Entry 9J1M (electron microscopy, 2.33 A resolution); this record covers chains a and d of the 52 polymer chains in the assembly.

[Chain a]
Molecule: 16S rRNA
Organism: Mycobacterium tuberculosis variant bovis BCG str. Pasteur 1173P2
Sequence (1537 nucleotides; row label = number of the first residue in the row):
     1 UUUUGUUUGG AGAGUUUGAU CCUGGCUCAG GACGAACGCU GGCGGCGUGC UUAACACAUG
    61 CAAGUCGAAC GGAAAGGUCU CUUCGGAGAU ACUCGAGUGG CGAACGGGUG AGUAACACGU
   121 GGGUGAUCUG CCCUGCACUU CGGGAUAAGC CUGGGAAACU GGGUCUAAUA CCGGAUAGGA
   181 CCACGGGAUG CAUGUCUUGU GGUGGAAAGC GCUUUAGCGG UGUGGGAUGA GCCCGCGGCC
   241 UAUCAGCUUG UUGGUGGGGU GACGGCCUAC CAAGGCGACG ACGGGUAGCC GGCCUGAGAG
   301 GGUGUCCGGC CACACUGGGA CUGAGAUACG GCCCAGACUC CUACGGGAGG CAGCAGUGGG
   361 GAAUAUUGCA CAAUGGGCGC AAGCCUGAUG CAGCGACGCC GCGUGGGGGA UGACGGCCUU
   421 CGGGUUGUAA ACCUCUUUCA CCAUCGACGA AGGUCCGGGU UCUCUCGGAU UGACGGUAGG
   481 UGGAGAAGAA GCACCGGCCA ACUACGUGCC AGCAGCCXCG GUAAUACGUA GGGUGCGAGC
   541 GUUGUCCGGA AUUACUGGGC GUAAAGAGCU CGUAGGUGGU UUGUCGCGUU GUUCGUGAAA
   601 UCUCACGGCU UAACUGUGAG CGUGCGGGCG AUACGGGCAG ACUAGAGUAC UGCAGGGGAG
   661 ACUGGAAUUC CUGGUGUAGC GGUGGAAUGC GCAGAUAUCA GGAGGAACAC CGGUGGCGAA
   721 GGCGGGUCUC UGGGCAGUAA CUGACGCUGA GGAGCGAAAG CGUGGGGAGC GAACAGGAUU
   781 AGAUACCCUG GUAGUCCACG CCGUAAACGG UGGGUACUAG GUGUGGGUUU CCUUCCUUGG
   841 GAUCCGUGCC GUAGCUAACG CAUUAAGUAC CCCGCCUGGG GAGUACGGCC GCAAGGCUAA
   901 AACUCAAAGG AAUUGACGGG GGCCCGCACA AGCGGCGGAG CAUGUGGAUU AAUUCGAUGX
   961 AACGCGAAGA ACCUUACCUG GGUUUGACAU GCACAGGACG CGUCUAGAGA UAGGCGUUCC
  1021 CUUGUGGCCU GUGUGCAGGU GGUGCAUGGC UGUCGUCAGC UCGUGUCGUG AGAUGUUGGG
  1081 UUAAGUCCCG CAACGAGCGC AACCCUUGUC UCAUGUUGCC AGCACGUAAU GGUGGGGACU
  1141 CGUGAGAGAC UGCCGGGGUC AACUCGGAGG AAGGUGGGGA UGACGUCAAG UCAUCAUGCC
  1201 CCUUAUGUCC AGGGCUUCAC ACAUGCUACA AUGGCCGGUA CAAAGGGCUG CGAUGCCGCG
  1261 AGGUUAAGCG AAUCCUUAAA AGCCGGUCUC AGUUCGGAUC GGGGUCUGCA ACUCGACCCC
  1321 GUGAAGUCGG AGUCGCUAGU AAUCGCAGAU CAGCAACGCU GCGGUGAAUA CGUUCCCGGG
  1381 CCUUGUACAC ACCGCCCGUC ACGUCAUGAA AGUCGGUAAC ACCCGAAGCC AGUGGCCUAA
  1441 CCCUCGGGAG GGAGCUGUCG AAGGUGGGAU CGGCGAUUGG GACGAAGUCG UAACAAGGUA
  1501 GCCGUACCGG AAGGUGCGGC UGGAUCACCU CCUUUCU
Unresolved in the structure: 1-7, 1527-1537
Modified positions: G7M (N7-methyl-guanosine-5'-monophosphate) at position 518, 2MG (2N-methylguanosine-5'-monophosphate) at position 959, 5MC (5-methylcytidine-5'-monophosphate) at position 960, 4OC (4n,o2'-methylcytidine-5'-monophosphate) at position 1395, UR3 (3-methyluridine-5'-monophoshate) at position 1491, MA6 (6N-dimethyladenosine-5'-monophoshate) at position 1511, MA6 (6N-dimethyladenosine-5'-monophoshate) at position 1512
Metal / ion sites: Mg2+ site 1 near G24 (its only coordinating residue here); Mg2+ site 2: G45, C46; Mg2+ site 3 near A56 (its only coordinating residue here); Mg2+ site 4: U65, G100; Mg2+ site 5: G67, G95; Mg2+ site 6 near A104 (its only coordinating residue here); Mg2+ site 7 near C105 (its only coordinating residue here); Mg2+ site 8: U109, G110; Mg2+ site 9: A111, G112, G288; Mg2+ site 10 near A167 (its only coordinating residue here); Mg2+ site 11: G173, G174; Mg2+ site 12 near G205 (its only coordinating residue here); 61 more Mg2+ sites not listed

[Chain d]
Molecule: Small ribosomal subunit protein uS4
Organism: Mycobacterium tuberculosis variant bovis BCG str. Pasteur 1173P2
Reference sequence: A1KPE4 (RS4_MYCBP); residue numbers follow UniProt; this construct covers 1-201
Amino-acid sequence (201 residues; numbered 1 to 201; the number before each row is that of its first residue):
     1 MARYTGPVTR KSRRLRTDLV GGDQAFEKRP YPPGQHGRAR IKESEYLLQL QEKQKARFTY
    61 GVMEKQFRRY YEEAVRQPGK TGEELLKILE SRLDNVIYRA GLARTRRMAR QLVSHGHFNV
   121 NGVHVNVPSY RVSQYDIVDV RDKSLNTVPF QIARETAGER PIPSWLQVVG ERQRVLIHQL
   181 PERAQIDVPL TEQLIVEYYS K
Unresolved in the structure: 1

[Interface between chain a and chain d]
Contacting residue pairs - 100 pairs, chain a then chain d:
  U8(a) - Gly79(d)  base contact
  A11(a) - Glu197(d)  hydrogen bond to the base
  A11(a) - Tyr198(d)  hydrogen bond to the base
  A11(a) - Ser200(d)  base contact
  A11(a) - Lys201(d)  base contact
  G30(a) - Lys201(d)  sugar contact
  G401(a) - Gln66(d)  hydrogen bond to the phosphate
  G401(a) - Val127(d)  sugar contact
  G401(a) - Ser129(d)  phosphate contact
  C402(a) - Ala2(d)  base contact
  C402(a) - Pro128(d)  sugar contact
  C402(a) - Ser129(d)  hydrogen bond to the phosphate
  G403(a) - Ala2(d)  base contact
  G403(a) - Arg3(d)  phosphate contact
  G403(a) - Arg110(d)  salt bridge to the phosphate
  G403(a) - Ser114(d)  hydrogen bond to the phosphate
  G403(a) - Pro128(d)  phosphate contact
  U404(a) - Ala2(d)  base contact
  U404(a) - Arg3(d)  salt bridge to the phosphate
  U404(a) - Thr5(d)  phosphate contact
  U404(a) - Gln111(d)  phosphate contact
  G405(a) - Arg3(d)  sugar contact
  G405(a) - Gln111(d)  hydrogen bond to the sugar
  G406(a) - Thr105(d)  phosphate contact
  G406(a) - Arg107(d)  salt bridge to the phosphate
  G406(a) - Met108(d)  sugar contact
  G406(a) - Gln111(d)  sugar contact
  G407(a) - Thr105(d)  hydrogen bond to the phosphate
  G407(a) - Arg107(d)  phosphate contact
  G412(a) - Lys28(d)  base contact
  G412(a) - Arg29(d)  hydrogen bond to the base
  G424(a) - Tyr31(d)  phosphate contact
  G424(a) - Arg38(d)  sugar contact
  U425(a) - Arg29(d)  salt bridge to the phosphate
  U425(a) - Tyr31(d)  hydrogen bond to the phosphate
  U425(a) - Gly34(d)  sugar contact
  U425(a) - Gln35(d)  sugar contact
  U426(a) - Arg10(d)  phosphate contact
  U426(a) - Arg13(d)  salt bridge to the phosphate
  U426(a) - Arg29(d)  salt bridge to the phosphate
  U426(a) - Pro33(d)  phosphate contact
  G427(a) - Pro7(d)  phosphate contact
  G427(a) - Arg10(d)  salt bridge to the phosphate
  G427(a) - Arg13(d)  sugar contact
  G427(a) - Arg29(d)  hydrogen bond to the phosphate
  U428(a) - Arg13(d)  salt bridge to the phosphate
  U428(a) - Ala25(d)  sugar contact
  U428(a) - Arg29(d)  salt bridge to the phosphate
  A429(a) - Pro7(d)  phosphate contact
  A429(a) - Val8(d)  hydrogen bond to the phosphate
  A429(a) - Thr9(d)  hydrogen bond to the phosphate
  C435(a) - Pro149(d)  sugar contact
  U436(a) - His117(d)  hydrogen bond to the sugar
  U436(a) - Thr147(d)  phosphate contact
  U437(a) - Lys143(d)  salt bridge to the phosphate
  U438(a) - Ser114(d)  hydrogen bond to the sugar
  U438(a) - His115(d)  sugar contact
  U438(a) - Asn126(d)  hydrogen bond to the sugar
  C439(a) - Asn126(d)  phosphate contact
  G480(a) - His124(d)  salt bridge to the phosphate
  A486(a) - His115(d)  base contact
  A490(a) - Ala2(d)  base contact
  C498(a) - Lys42(d)  salt bridge to the phosphate
  C499(a) - Tyr46(d)  sugar contact
  A500(a) - Lys42(d)  salt bridge to the phosphate
  A500(a) - Tyr46(d)  sugar contact
  A500(a) - Leu47(d)  sugar contact
  A500(a) - Leu50(d)  sugar contact
  C502(a) - His36(d)  hydrogen bond to the phosphate
  U503(a) - His36(d)  salt bridge to the phosphate
  G532(a) - Gly34(d)  sugar contact
  G532(a) - Gln35(d)  hydrogen bond to the sugar
  G533(a) - Arg10(d)  salt bridge to the phosphate
  G533(a) - Arg14(d)  hydrogen bond to the phosphate
  G533(a) - Gly34(d)  sugar contact
  U534(a) - Arg10(d)  salt bridge to the phosphate
  U534(a) - Arg14(d)  salt bridge to the phosphate
  G535(a) - Lys11(d)  salt bridge to the phosphate
  G535(a) - Gln54(d)  phosphate contact
  C536(a) - Lys53(d)  salt bridge to the phosphate
  C536(a) - Gln54(d)  hydrogen bond to the phosphate
  C536(a) - Arg57(d)  salt bridge to the phosphate
  C536(a) - Glu64(d)  phosphate contact
  C536(a) - Lys65(d)  hydrogen bond to the phosphate
  G537(a) - Tyr4(d)  base contact
  G537(a) - Arg57(d)  salt bridge to the phosphate
  G537(a) - Met63(d)  phosphate contact
  G537(a) - Glu64(d)  hydrogen bond to the phosphate
  G537(a) - Lys65(d)  salt bridge to the phosphate
  A538(a) - Ala2(d)  phosphate contact
  U603(a) - Arg76(d)  salt bridge to the phosphate
  C604(a) - Arg76(d)  salt bridge to the phosphate
  U610(a) - His124(d)  sugar contact
  U610(a) - Val125(d)  sugar contact
  U610(a) - Asn126(d)  hydrogen bond to the base
  U610(a) - Val127(d)  hydrogen bond to the base
  U611(a) - Val127(d)  base contact
  U611(a) - Ser129(d)  hydrogen bond to the base
  A612(a) - Arg69(d)  hydrogen bond to the phosphate
  A613(a) - Arg69(d)  salt bridge to the phosphate
Interface residues without a listed pair, chain a (49 interface residues in all): C400, G408, A410, C418, G482, A501
Interface residues without a listed pair, chain d (63 interface residues in all): Gly6, Gln24, Ser44, Arg104, Gly116, Tyr130, Arg141, Val148

[Overview]
49 residues of chain a face 63 of chain d across their interface; the contacts include 25 hydrogen bonds and
25 salt bridges. Polar contacts include A11(a)-Glu197(d), A11(a)-Tyr198(d) and G412(a)-Arg29(d). The Mg2+ site
2 is built by G45(a) and C46(a).
Here chain a is 16S rRNA and chain d is Small ribosomal subunit protein uS4, both from Mycobacterium
tuberculosis variant bovis BCG str. Pasteur 1173P2. Entry 9J1M (KU13-bond Mycobacterium tuberculosis 70S
ribosome) was determined by electron microscopy.
